1BGA - chains A and B of the 4 polymer chains in the assembly; structure by X-ray diffraction, 2.40 A resolution.

== Chain A (and B) ==
Protein: Beta-glucosidase A
From: Paenibacillus polymyxa
Notes: EC 3.2.1.21; chain B of this document is another copy of the same molecule, construct and numbering; everything in this record applies to it too
UniProt: P22073 (BGLA_PAEPO); numbering as in UniProt (aligned over 2-448)
Amino-acid sequence (447 residues; each row starts with the number of its first residue):
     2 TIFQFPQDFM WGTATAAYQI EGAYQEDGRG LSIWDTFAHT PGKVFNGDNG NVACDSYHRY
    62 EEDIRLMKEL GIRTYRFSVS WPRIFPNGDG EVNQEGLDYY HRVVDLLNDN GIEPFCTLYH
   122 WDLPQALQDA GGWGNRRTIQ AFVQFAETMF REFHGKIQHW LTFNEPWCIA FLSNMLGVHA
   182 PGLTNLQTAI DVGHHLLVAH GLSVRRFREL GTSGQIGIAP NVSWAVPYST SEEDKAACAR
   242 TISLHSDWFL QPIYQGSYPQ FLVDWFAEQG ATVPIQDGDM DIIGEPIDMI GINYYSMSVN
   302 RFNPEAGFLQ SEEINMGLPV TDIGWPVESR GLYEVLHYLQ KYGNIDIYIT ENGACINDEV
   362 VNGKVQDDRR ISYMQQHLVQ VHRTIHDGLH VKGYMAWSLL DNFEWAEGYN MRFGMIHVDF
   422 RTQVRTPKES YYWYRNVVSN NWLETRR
UniProt features mapped onto this chain:
  - active site: E166 (Proton donor), E352 (Nucleophile)

== Chain A / chain B interface ==
Pairs across the interface (14):
  P42(A) with I3(B), hydrophobic; Q5(B); W443(B), hydrophobic
  G43(A) with I3(B)
  F46(A) with R447(B)
  N47(A) with N437(B); R447(B)
  G48(A) with N441(B), hydrogen bond (backbone-side chain); W443(B)
  D49(A) with N437(B)
  N50(A) with N441(B)
  R422(A) with K365(B); E430(B), salt bridge; Y433(B)
Interface residues without a listed pair, chain A (11 interface residues in all): H40, T41, F421
Interface residues without a listed pair, chain B (10 interface residues in all): R436

== Summary ==
11 residues of chain A and 10 residues of chain B are in contact; the contacts include 1 hydrogen bond and 1
salt bridge. Among the polar pairs are R422(A)-E430(B) and G48(A)-N441(B). UniProt lists active-site residues
E166(A) and E352(A) on chain A.
Chain A and chain B are both Beta-glucosidase A (Paenibacillus polymyxa); the structure, Beta-glucosidase A
from bacillus polymyxa, was determined by X-ray diffraction together with 1TR1 and 1BGG from the same study.
